Entry 8JU5 (electron microscopy, 3.74 A resolution); this record covers chains A and B of the 4 polymer chains in the assembly.

== Chain A (and B) ==
Molecule: Transient receptor potential cation channel subfamily V member 4,3C-GFP
Organism: Homo sapiens
Notes: chain B of this document is another copy of the same molecule, construct and numbering; everything in this record applies to it too
UniProtKB: Q9HBA0 (TRPV4_HUMAN); residues 1-871 carry their UniProt numbers (871 of 1144 residues fall inside the UniProt entry; the rest is not from it)
Sequence (1144 residues; each row starts with the number of its first residue):
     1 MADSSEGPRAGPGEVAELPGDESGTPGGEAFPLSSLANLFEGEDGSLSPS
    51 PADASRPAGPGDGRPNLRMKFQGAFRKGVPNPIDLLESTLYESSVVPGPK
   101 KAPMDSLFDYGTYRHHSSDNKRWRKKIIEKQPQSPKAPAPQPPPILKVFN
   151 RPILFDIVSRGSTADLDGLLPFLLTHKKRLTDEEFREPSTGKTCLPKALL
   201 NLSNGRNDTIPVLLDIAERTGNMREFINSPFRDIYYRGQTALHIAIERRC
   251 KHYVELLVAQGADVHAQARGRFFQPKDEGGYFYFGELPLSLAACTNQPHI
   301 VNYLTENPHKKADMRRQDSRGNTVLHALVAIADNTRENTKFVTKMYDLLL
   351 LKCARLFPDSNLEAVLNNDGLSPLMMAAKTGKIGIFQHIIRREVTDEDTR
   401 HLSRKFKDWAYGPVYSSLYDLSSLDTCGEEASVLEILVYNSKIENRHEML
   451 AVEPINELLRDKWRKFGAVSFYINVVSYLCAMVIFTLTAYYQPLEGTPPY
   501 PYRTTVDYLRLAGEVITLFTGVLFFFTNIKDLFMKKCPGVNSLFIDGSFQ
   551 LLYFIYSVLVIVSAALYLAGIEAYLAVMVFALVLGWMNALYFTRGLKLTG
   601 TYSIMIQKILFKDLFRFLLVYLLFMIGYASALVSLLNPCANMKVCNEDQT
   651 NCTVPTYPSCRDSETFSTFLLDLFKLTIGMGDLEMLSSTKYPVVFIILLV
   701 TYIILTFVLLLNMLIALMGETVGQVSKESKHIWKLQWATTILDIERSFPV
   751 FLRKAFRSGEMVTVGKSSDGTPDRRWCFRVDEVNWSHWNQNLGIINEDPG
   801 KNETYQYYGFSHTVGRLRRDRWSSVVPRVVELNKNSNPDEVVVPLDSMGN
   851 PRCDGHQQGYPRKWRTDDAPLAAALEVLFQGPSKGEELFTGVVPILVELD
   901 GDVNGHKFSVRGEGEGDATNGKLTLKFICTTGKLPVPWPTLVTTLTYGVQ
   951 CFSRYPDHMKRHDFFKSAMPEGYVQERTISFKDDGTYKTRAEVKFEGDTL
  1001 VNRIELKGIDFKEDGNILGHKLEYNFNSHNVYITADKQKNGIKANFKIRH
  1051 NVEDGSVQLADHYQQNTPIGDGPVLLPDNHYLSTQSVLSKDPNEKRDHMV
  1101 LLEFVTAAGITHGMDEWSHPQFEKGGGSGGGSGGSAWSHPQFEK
Disordered / not traced: 1-147, 535-548, 595-606, 642-654, 721-727, 789-1144 (chain B: 1-147, 598-601, 640-653, 789-1144)
Swiss-Prot annotation at these positions:
  - region: His-812 to Glu-831 (Interaction with calmodulin and ITPR3)
  - motif: Gly-679 to Asp-682 (Selectivity filter)
  - binding site (ATP): Lys-192, Lys-197, Asn-201, Tyr-236 to Gln-239, Arg-248
  - binding site (a 1,2-diacyl-sn-glycero-3-phospho-(1D-myo-inositol-4,5-bisphosphate)): Arg-249 to Lys-251, Asn-296 to His-299, Lys-344
  - binding site (Ca(2+)): Asp-682
  - modified residue: Tyr-110 (Phosphotyrosine), Tyr-253 (Phosphotyrosine), Tyr-805 (Phosphotyrosine), Ser-824 (Phosphoserine)
Reported in the primary citation:
  - binding site for chembl4550510: Asn-474, Phe-524, Thr-527, Tyr-553, Tyr-591, Phe-592, Asp-743, Ile-744

== Chain A / chain B interface ==
Contacting residue pairs (68):
  Gln-239(A) / Tyr-411(B)  hydrogen bond
  Glu-247(A) / Tyr-411(B)  hydrogen bond
  Glu-247(A) / Gly-412(B)
  Arg-248(A) / Tyr-411(B)
  Arg-249(A) / Trp-788(B)
  Phe-272(A) / Tyr-411(B)  hydrophobic
  Phe-273(A) / Tyr-411(B)
  Phe-282(A) / Pro-413(B)  hydrophobic
  Thr-295(A) / Pro-413(B)
  Thr-295(A) / Trp-788(B)
  Asn-296(A) / Trp-788(B)
  Asp-333(A) / Trp-785(B)
  Glu-337(A) / Trp-785(B)
  Asn-338(A) / Trp-785(B)
  Phe-341(A) / Trp-785(B)  hydrophobic
  Arg-616(A) / Ile-606(B)
  Ser-630(A) / Thr-486(B)
  Ser-630(A) / Tyr-490(B)
  Ala-631(A) / Val-579(B)
  Ala-631(A) / Leu-582(B)  hydrophobic
  Val-633(A) / Tyr-490(B)  hydrophobic
  Ser-634(A) / Ala-489(B)  hydrogen bond (side chain-backbone)
  Ser-634(A) / Leu-494(B)
  Ser-634(A) / Leu-575(B)
  Leu-635(A) / Ala-576(B)  hydrophobic
  Leu-635(A) / Val-579(B)  hydrophobic
  Leu-636(A) / Leu-494(B)
  Pro-638(A) / Leu-494(B)
  Arg-661(A) / Tyr-490(B)  hydrogen bond (side chain-backbone)
  Arg-661(A) / Leu-494(B)
  Ser-663(A) / Tyr-490(B)
  Phe-666(A) / Tyr-490(B)
  Gly-681(A) / Met-680(B)
  Asp-682(A) / Met-680(B)
  Leu-683(A) / Lys-675(B)  hydrogen bond (backbone-side chain)
  Leu-683(A) / Met-680(B)  hydrophobic
  Leu-686(A) / Leu-671(B)  hydrophobic
  Lys-690(A) / Glu-572(B)
  Tyr-691(A) / Glu-572(B)  hydrogen bond
  Tyr-691(A) / Ala-573(B)  hydrogen bond (side chain-backbone)
  Tyr-691(A) / Ala-576(B)  hydrophobic
  Pro-692(A) / Ser-667(B)
  Ile-696(A) / Leu-670(B)
  Ile-696(A) / Leu-671(B)  hydrophobic
  Ile-696(A) / Phe-674(B)  hydrophobic
  Ile-697(A) / Leu-622(B)  hydrophobic
  Leu-698(A) / Val-579(B)  hydrophobic
  Leu-698(A) / Phe-580(B)  hydrophobic
  Leu-698(A) / Val-583(B)  hydrophobic
  Leu-699(A) / Phe-674(B)  hydrophobic
  Val-700(A) / Tyr-621(B)  hydrophobic
  Val-700(A) / Leu-622(B)  hydrophobic
  Val-700(A) / Phe-674(B)  hydrophobic
  Thr-701(A) / Leu-618(B)
  Ile-703(A) / Phe-674(B)  hydrophobic
  Ile-703(A) / Ile-678(B)  hydrophobic
  Ile-704(A) / Leu-614(B)  hydrophobic
  Ile-704(A) / Phe-617(B)  hydrophobic
  Ile-704(A) / Leu-618(B)  hydrophobic
  Ile-704(A) / Tyr-621(B)  hydrophobic
  Leu-705(A) / Leu-614(B)  hydrophobic
  Phe-707(A) / Leu-714(B)  hydrophobic
  Val-708(A) / Leu-717(B)  hydrophobic
  Leu-711(A) / Met-718(B)  hydrophobic
  Asn-712(A) / Met-605(B)
  Ile-715(A) / Met-718(B)  hydrophobic
  Ile-715(A) / Thr-721(B)
  Ala-716(A) / Met-605(B)  hydrophobic
Other interface residues (no listed pair), chain A (53 interface residues in all): Tyr-281, Ile-331, Tyr-628, Gly-679, Glu-684, Val-694, Met-713
Other interface residues (no listed pair), chain B (45 interface residues in all): Ala-410, Val-414, Gln-492, Glu-495, Ile-609, Met-625, Ile-626, Met-713, Asp-781, Ser-786

== Overview ==
53 residues of chain A and 45 residues of chain B are in contact, with 7 hydrogen bonds. Polar pairs include
Gln-239(A)/Tyr-411(B), Glu-247(A)/Tyr-411(B) and Ser-634(A)/Ala-489(B). UniProt lists 8 ATP-binding residues,
8 residues binding 1,2-diacyl-sn-glycero-3-phospho-(1D-myo-inositol-4,5-bisphosphate) and Ca2+-binding residue
Asp-682(A) on chain A. From the paper: a binding site for chembl4550510 at Asn-474(A), Phe-524(A) and
Thr-527(A) among others.
Both chains are Transient receptor potential cation channel subfamily V member 4,3C-GFP (Homo sapiens). Entry
8JU5 (Structure of human TRPV4 with antagonist A1) was determined by electron microscopy (same publication as
8JU6, 8JVI and 8JVJ).
